8PVU - chains A and B of the 5 polymer chains in the assembly; structure by electron microscopy, 3.50 A resolution.

== Chain A (and B) ==
Molecule: Deoxyhypusine synthase
Organism: Homo sapiens
Notes: EC 2.5.1.46; chain B of this document is another copy of the same molecule, construct and numbering; everything in this record applies to it too
UniProtKB: P49366 (DHYS_HUMAN); numbering as in UniProt (aligned over 1-369)
Amino-acid sequence (370 residues; each row starts with the number of its first residue; numbering starts at 0):
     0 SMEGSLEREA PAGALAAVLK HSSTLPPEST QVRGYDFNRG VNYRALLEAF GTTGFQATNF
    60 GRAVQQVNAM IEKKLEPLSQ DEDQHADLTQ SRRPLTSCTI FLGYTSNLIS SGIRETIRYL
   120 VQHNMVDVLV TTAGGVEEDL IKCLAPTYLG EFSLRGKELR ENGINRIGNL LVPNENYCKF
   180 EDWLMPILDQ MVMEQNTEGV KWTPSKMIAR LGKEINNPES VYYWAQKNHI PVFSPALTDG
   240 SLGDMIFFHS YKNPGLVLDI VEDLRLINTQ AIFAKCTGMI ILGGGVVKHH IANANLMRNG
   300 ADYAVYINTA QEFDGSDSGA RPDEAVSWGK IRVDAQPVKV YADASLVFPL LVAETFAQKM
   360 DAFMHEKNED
Unresolved in the structure: 0-28, 79-82, 363-369 (chain B: 0-28, 78-92, 318-319, 363-369)
Differences from the reference sequence: expression tag (0)
Curated features (UniProtKB/Swiss-Prot):
  - active site: Lys329 (Nucleophile)
  - binding site (NAD(+)): Ser105 to Ser109, Thr131 to Gly133, Glu137, Asp238, Gly283, Thr308, Ala309, Asp342, Ala343
  - binding site (spermidine): Glu136, Glu137, Asp243, His288, Gly314 to Asp316, Glu323 to Lys329
  - modified residue: Ser78 (Phosphoserine)
  - natural variant: Asn173 (N173S: In NEDSSWI), Tyr305 to Ile306 (deletion: In NEDSSWI)
  - mutagenesis: Asn106 (N106A: Strongly reduced NAD and spermidine binding. Reduced activity), Ser109 (S109A: Strongly reduced spermidine binding. Reduced activity), Glu137 (E137A: Strongly reduced NAD binding. Strongly reduced formation of covalent intermediate), Asp238 (D238A: Strongly reduced NAD binding. Strongly reduced formation of covalent intermediate), Asp243 (D243A: Reduces spermidine binding by 98%. Strongly reduced formation of covalent intermediate), Lys287 (K287A: Reduces covalent intermediate formation and deoxyhypusine synthesis by 99.5%. Retains low spermidine cleavage activity), His288 (H288A: Reduces spermidine binding by 98%. Strongly reduced NAD binding. Strongly reduced formation of covalent intermediate), Tyr305 (Y305A: Strongly reduced NAD binding. No effect on enzyme activity), Asp313 (D313A: Strongly reduced NAD binding), Asp316 (D316A: Reduces spermidine binding by 98%. Loss of covalent intermediate formation and deoxyhypusine synthesis), Ser317 (S317A: Strongly reduced NAD binding. No effect on enzyme activity), Glu323 (E323A: Reduces spermidine binding by 98%. Strongly reduced formation of covalent intermediate), 3 further mutagenesis entries in UniProt

== Interface between chain A and chain B ==
Contacting residue pairs (83; chain A residue first):
  Asn106(A) - Gly314(B)  hydrogen bond (side chain-backbone)
  Asn106(A) - Ser315(B)
  Asn106(A) - Asp316(B)  hydrogen bond (side chain-backbone)
  Phe151(A) - Arg320(B)
  Leu153(A) - Asp322(B)
  Arg154(A) - Asp322(B)
  Gly155(A) - Asp322(B)  hydrogen bond (backbone-side chain)
  Lys156(A) - Val332(B)
  Arg159(A) - Ser326(B)
  Arg159(A) - Trp327(B)  hydrogen bond (side chain-backbone)
  Ile163(A) - Ser326(B)  hydrogen bond (backbone-side chain)
  Asn164(A) - Ser326(B)
  Asn164(A) - Trp327(B)
  Arg165(A) - Arg320(B)
  Arg165(A) - Asp322(B)  salt bridge
  Arg165(A) - Glu323(B)  salt bridge
  Arg165(A) - Ser326(B)  hydrogen bond (backbone-side chain)
  Arg165(A) - Trp327(B)  hydrogen bond (backbone-side chain)
  Ile166(A) - Trp327(B)  hydrophobic
  Gly167(A) - Glu323(B)  hydrogen bond (backbone-side chain)
  Val171(A) - Trp327(B)  hydrophobic
  Tyr176(A) - Trp327(B)  hydrophobic
  Thr237(A) - Ile259(B)  hydrogen bond (side chain-backbone)
  Thr237(A) - Leu263(B)
  Asp238(A) - Val285(B)
  Asp238(A) - His288(B)  salt bridge
  Asp238(A) - His289(B)
  Gly239(A) - Asn292(B)
  Gly242(A) - Leu263(B)
  Asp243(A) - Asn292(B)  hydrogen bond
  Ile245(A) - Val260(B)  hydrophobic
  Phe246(A) - Arg264(B)
  Phe246(A) - Asn267(B)
  Ser249(A) - Arg264(B)
  Tyr250(A) - Arg264(B)
  Tyr250(A) - Thr268(B)
  Leu255(A) - Val260(B)
  Val256(A) - Asp258(B)
  Leu257(A) - Leu257(B)
  Leu257(A) - Asp258(B)
  Asp258(A) - Leu255(B)
  Asp258(A) - Val256(B)
  Asp258(A) - Leu257(B)
  Ile259(A) - Thr237(B)
  Ile259(A) - Leu257(B)
  Ile259(A) - Ile259(B)  hydrophobic
  Val260(A) - Leu255(B)
  Leu263(A) - Thr237(B)
  Leu263(A) - Gly242(B)
  Arg264(A) - Phe246(B)
  Arg264(A) - Ser249(B)  hydrogen bond
  Arg264(A) - Tyr250(B)
  Asn267(A) - Phe246(B)
  Val285(A) - Asp238(B)
  Val285(A) - Val285(B)  hydrophobic
  His288(A) - Asp238(B)
  His289(A) - Thr237(B)
  His289(A) - Asp238(B)  salt bridge
  Asn292(A) - Asp243(B)  hydrogen bond
  Leu295(A) - Asp243(B)
  Met296(A) - Asp243(B)
  Met296(A) - Phe246(B)  hydrophobic
  Met296(A) - Phe247(B)  hydrophobic
  Asn298(A) - Arg159(B)  hydrogen bond
  Thr308(A) - Phe312(B)
  Thr308(A) - Asp313(B)  hydrogen bond
  Glu311(A) - Phe151(B)
  Phe312(A) - Thr308(B)
  Asp313(A) - Asn106(B)
  Asp313(A) - Thr308(B)
  Gly314(A) - Asn106(B)  hydrogen bond (backbone-side chain)
  Ser315(A) - Asn106(B)
  Asp322(A) - Arg154(B)  salt bridge
  Glu323(A) - Arg165(B)  salt bridge
  Val325(A) - Gly155(B)
  Val325(A) - Arg159(B)
  Ser326(A) - Arg159(B)
  Ser326(A) - Arg165(B)
  Trp327(A) - Asn164(B)
  Trp327(A) - Arg165(B)  hydrogen bond (side chain-backbone)
  Trp327(A) - Tyr176(B)
  Gly328(A) - Arg159(B)
  Asp342(A) - Asp313(B)
Other interface residues (no listed pair), chain A (57 interface residues in all): Pro234, Ala235, Thr268, Asp316, Val332
Other interface residues (no listed pair), chain B (54 interface residues in all): Lys156, Ile166, Gly167, Pro234, Ala235, Gly239, Ile245, Ile271, Met296, Val325, Gly328, Asp342

== Overview ==
Chain A and chain B form an interface of 57 and 54 residues respectively, with 16 hydrogen bonds and 6 salt
bridges. Polar contacts include Arg165(A)-Asp322(B), Arg165(A)-Glu323(B) and Asp238(A)-His288(B).
Chain A and chain B are both Deoxyhypusine synthase (Homo sapiens); the structure, Cryo-EM structure of
DHS-ERK2 complex with 1:1 stoichiometry refined in C1 symmetry, was determined by electron microscopy.
